Entry 8Z50 (X-ray diffraction, 2.80 A resolution); this record covers chains A and C of the 3 polymer chains in the assembly.

# Chain A
Protein: Histone chaperone ASF1A
Source organism: Homo sapiens
UniProt: Q9Y294 (ASF1A_HUMAN); numbering as in UniProt (aligned over 1-173)
Chain sequence (180 residues; each row starts with the number of its first residue):
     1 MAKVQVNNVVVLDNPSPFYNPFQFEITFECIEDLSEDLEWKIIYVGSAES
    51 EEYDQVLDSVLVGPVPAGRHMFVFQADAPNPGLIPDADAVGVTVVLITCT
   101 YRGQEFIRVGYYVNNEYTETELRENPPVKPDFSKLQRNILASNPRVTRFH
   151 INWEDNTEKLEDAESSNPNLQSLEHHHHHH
Not modelled in the structure: 154-180
Sequence notes: expression tag (174-180)
Swiss-Prot annotation at these positions:
  - motif: Ile31 to Asp37 (Required for interaction with HIRA)
  - mutagenesis: Glu36 to Asp37 (Abrogates interaction with HIRA and induction of senescence-associated heterochromatin foci), Asp37 (D37A: Abrogates interaction with CHAF1B and HIRA), Glu49 (E49A: Loss of interaction with TLK2), Asp54 (D54R: Reduces interaction with histone H3), Val62 to Pro64 (Abrogates interaction with HIRA and induction of senescence-associated heterochromatin foci), Asp88 (D88A: Loss of interaction with TLK2. Reduced phosphorylation), Val94 (V94R: Abrogates interaction with histone H3 and histone H4. Loss of interaction with TLK2. Reduced phosphorylation), Arg108 (R108E: Reduces interaction with histone H3), Ser166 (S166A: Does not affect phosphorylation in response to DNA damage)

# Chain C
Protein: Histone H4
Source organism: Homo sapiens
UniProt: P62805 (H4_HUMAN); residues 0-102 here correspond to UniProt positions 1-103 (UniProt number = residue number + 1)
Chain sequence (103 residues; numbered 0 to 102; the number before each row is that of its first residue; numbering starts at 0):
     0 MSGRGKGGKGLGKGGAKRHRKVLRDNIQGITKPAIRRLARRGGVKRISGL
    50 IYEETRGVLKVFLENVIRDAVTYTEHAKRKTVTAMDVVYALKRQGRTLYG
   100 FGG
Not modelled in the structure: 0-23, 101-102
Swiss-Prot annotation at these positions:
  - DNA-binding region: Lys16 to Lys20
  - modified residue: Ser1 (N-acetylserine), Arg3 (Asymmetric dimethylarginine), Lys5 (N6-(2-hydroxyisobutyryl)lysine), Lys8 (N6-(2-hydroxyisobutyryl)lysine), Lys12 (N6-(2-hydroxyisobutyryl)lysine), Lys16 (N6-(2-hydroxyisobutyryl)lysine), Lys20 (N6,N6,N6-trimethyllysine), Lys31 (N6-(2-hydroxyisobutyryl)lysine), Lys44 (N6-(2-hydroxyisobutyryl)lysine), Ser47 (Phosphoserine), Tyr51 (Phosphotyrosine), Lys59 (N6-(2-hydroxyisobutyryl)lysine), Lys77 (N6-(2-hydroxyisobutyryl)lysine), Lys79 (N6-(2-hydroxyisobutyryl)lysine), Thr80 (Phosphothreonine), Tyr88 (Phosphotyrosine), Lys91 (N6-(2-hydroxyisobutyryl)lysine)
  - cross-link (Glycyl lysine isopeptide (Lys-Gly)): Lys12 (interchain with G-Cter in SUMO2), Lys20 (interchain with G-Cter in SUMO2), Lys31 (interchain with G-Cter in SUMO2), Lys59 (interchain with G-Cter in SUMO2), Lys79 (interchain with G-Cter in SUMO2), Lys91 (interchain with G-Cter in SUMO2)

# Chain A / chain C interface
Contacting residue pairs (18):
  Asn7(A) - Phe100(C)
  Asn8(A) - Phe100(C)
  Val9(A) - Phe100(C)  hydrophobic
  Pro144(A) - Leu97(C)
  Pro144(A) - Tyr98(C)
  Arg145(A) - Leu97(C)
  Arg145(A) - Tyr98(C)
  Val146(A) - Arg95(C)
  Val146(A) - Thr96(C)
  Val146(A) - Leu97(C)  hydrogen bond (backbone-backbone)
  Val146(A) - Gly99(C)
  Val146(A) - Phe100(C)  hydrophobic
  Thr147(A) - Arg95(C)
  Thr147(A) - Thr96(C)  hydrogen bond
  Arg148(A) - Gly94(C)
  Arg148(A) - Arg95(C)  hydrogen bond (backbone-backbone)
  Arg148(A) - Leu97(C)
  His150(A) - Lys91(C)
Other interface residues (no listed pair), chain A (13 interface residues in all): Val6, Val109, Tyr111, Phe149
Other interface residues (no listed pair), chain C (10 interface residues in all): Arg92, Gln93

# Summary
13 residues of chain A and 10 residues of chain C are in contact, with 3 hydrogen bonds. Among the polar pairs
are Thr147(A)-Thr96(C), Val146(A)-Leu97(C) and Arg148(A)-Arg95(C). Curated annotation (UniProt) lists 11
mutagenesis sites on chain A; a DNA-binding region on chain C.
Here chain A is Histone chaperone ASF1A and chain C is Histone H4, both from Homo sapiens. Entry 8Z50 (Crystal
structure of the ASF1-H3T-H4 complex) was determined by X-ray diffraction.
